Entry 6E64 (X-ray diffraction, 3.15 A resolution); this record covers chains H and L.

[Chain H]
Protein: 85RF45.1 Fab heavy chain
From: Rattus norvegicus
Notes: antibody fragment or engineered binder
Amino-acid sequence (222 residues; row label = number of the first residue in the row; a row labelled like 82A-82C holds insertion residues (82A, then the next letters in order)):
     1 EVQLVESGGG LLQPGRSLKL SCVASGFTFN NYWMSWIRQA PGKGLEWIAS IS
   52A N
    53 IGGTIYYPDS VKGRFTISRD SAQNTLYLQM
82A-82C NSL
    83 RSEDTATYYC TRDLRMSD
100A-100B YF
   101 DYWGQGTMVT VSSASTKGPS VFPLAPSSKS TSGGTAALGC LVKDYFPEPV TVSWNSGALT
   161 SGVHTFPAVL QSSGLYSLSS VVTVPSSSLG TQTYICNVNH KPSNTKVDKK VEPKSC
Not modelled in the structure: 130-132, 215-216
Cystine bridges: Cys-22/Cys-92, Cys-140/Cys-196

[Chain L]
Protein: 85RF45.1 Fab light chain
From: Rattus norvegicus
Notes: antibody fragment or engineered binder
Amino-acid sequence (215 residues; each row starts with the number of its first residue; note: 1 number in that range is skipped by the numbering (no residue carries it; nothing is unmodelled there); a row labelled like 27A-27B holds insertion residues (27A, then the next letters in order)):
     1 QFVLSQPNS
    11 VSTNLGSTVK LLCKRST
27A-27B GN
    28 IGSNYVSWYQ HHEGRSPTTM IYRDDQRPDG VPDRFSGSI
66A-66B DR
    67 SSNSALLTID NVQTEDEAAY FCHSYSTGMY IFGGGTKLTV
  106A L
   107 GQPKAAPSVT LFPPSSEELQ ANKATLVCLI SDFYPGAVTV AWKADSSPVK AGVETTTPSK
   167 QSNNKYAASS YLSLTPEQWK SHRSYSCQVT HEGSTVEKTV APTEC
Not modelled in the structure: 210-211
Cystine bridges: Cys-23/Cys-88, Cys-134/Cys-193

[How chain H and chain L interact]
Pairs across the interface (71):
  Ile-37(H) with Phe-98(L), hydrophobic
  Gln-39(H) with His-38(L), hydrogen bond
  Gly-44(H) with Phe-87(L)
  Leu-45(H) with Phe-87(L); Phe-98(L)
  Trp-47(H) with Gly-94(L); Met-95(L), hydrophobic; Tyr-96(L)
  Ser-50(H) with Tyr-96(L), hydrogen bond
  Tyr-58(H) with Tyr-91(L); Gly-94(L)
  Tyr-91(H) with His-38(L); Arg-42(L), hydrogen bond (side chain-backbone); Ser-43(L); Pro-44(L)
  Asp-95(H) with Tyr-96(L)
  Arg-97(H) with Tyr-91(L); Tyr-96(L), hydrogen bond
  Met-98(H) with Tyr-32(L)
  Ser-99(H) with Tyr-32(L); Arg-50(L), hydrogen bond
  Asp-100(H) with Ser-34(L), hydrogen bond (backbone-side chain); His-89(L); Tyr-91(L)
  Tyr-100A(H) with Ser-34(L); Tyr-36(L); Thr-46(L); Tyr-49(L), hydrophobic
  Phe-100B(H) with Tyr-36(L), hydrogen bond (backbone-side chain); Thr-46(L), hydrogen bond (backbone-side chain); His-89(L); Tyr-96(L), hydrophobic; Phe-98(L), hydrophobic
  Asp-101(H) with Thr-46(L)
  Trp-103(H) with Tyr-36(L); Pro-44(L); Thr-46(L)
  Gly-104(H) with Ser-43(L), hydrogen bond (backbone-side chain)
  Gln-105(H) with Ser-43(L), hydrogen bond (backbone-side chain)
  Phe-122(H) with Ser-121(L); Glu-124(L)
  Pro-123(H) with Ser-121(L)
  Leu-124(H) with Phe-118(L), hydrophobic
  Ala-125(H) with Phe-118(L)
  Ser-127(H) with Thr-116(L)
  Lys-129(H) with Thr-116(L)
  Ala-137(H) with Phe-118(L)
  Leu-141(H) with Glu-124(L); Tyr-177(L), hydrophobic
  Lys-143(H) with Glu-124(L), salt bridge; Lys-129(L); Thr-131(L)
  His-164(H) with Gln-167(L); Ala-173(L)
  Phe-166(H) with Leu-135(L), hydrophobic; Ile-136(L); Ala-174(L); Ser-175(L)
  Pro-167(H) with Thr-162(L); Ser-165(L)
  Val-169(H) with Glu-160(L); Thr-162(L); Tyr-177(L), hydrophobic
  Leu-170(H) with Glu-160(L)
  Ser-172(H) with Glu-160(L)
  Leu-178(H) with Tyr-177(L)
  Ser-179(H) with Val-133(L); Tyr-177(L), hydrogen bond
  Val-181(H) with Leu-135(L), hydrophobic
  Lys-209(H) with Glu-123(L), salt bridge
  Lys-214(H) with Pro-119(L)
Interface residues without a listed pair, chain H (49 interface residues in all): Trp-33, Ser-35, Pro-60, Gly-106, Val-121, Ser-128, Leu-138, Ala-168, Gln-171, Ser-177
Interface residues without a listed pair, chain L (41 interface residues in all): Thr-45, Gly-100, Leu-117, Ser-137, Thr-161

[In short]
49 residues of chain H face 41 of chain L across their interface, with 11 hydrogen bonds and 2 salt bridges.
Among the polar pairs are Lys-143(H)/Glu-124(L), Lys-209(H)/Glu-123(L) and Gln-39(H)/His-38(L).
Chain H is 85RF45.1 Fab heavy chain and chain L is 85RF45.1 Fab light chain, both from Rattus norvegicus; the
structure, Crystal structure of malaria transmission-blocking antibody 85RF45.1, was determined by X-ray
diffraction, deposited together with 6E63 and 6E65.
